7AF8 - chains C and J of the 9 polymer chains in the assembly; structure by electron microscopy, 2.75 A resolution.

[Chain C]
Name: 30S ribosomal protein S3
From: Escherichia coli
UniProt: C3SQX2 (C3SQX2_ECOLX); numbering as in UniProt (aligned over 1-233)
Sequence (233 residues; numbered 1 to 233; the number before each row is that of its first residue):
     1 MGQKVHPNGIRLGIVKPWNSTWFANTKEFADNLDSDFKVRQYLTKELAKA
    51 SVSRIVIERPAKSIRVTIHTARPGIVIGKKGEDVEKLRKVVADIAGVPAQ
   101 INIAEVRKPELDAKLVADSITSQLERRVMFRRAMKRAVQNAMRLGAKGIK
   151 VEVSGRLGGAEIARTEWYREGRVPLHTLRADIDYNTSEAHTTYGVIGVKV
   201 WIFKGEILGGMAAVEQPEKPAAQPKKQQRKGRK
Disordered / not traced: 1, 213-233

[Chain J]
Name: 30S ribosomal protein S10
From: Escherichia coli
UniProt: C3SQT7 (C3SQT7_ECOLX); numbering as in UniProt (aligned over 1-103)
Sequence (103 residues; row label = number of the first residue in the row):
     1 MQNQRIRIRLKAFDHRLIDQATAEIVETAKRTGAQVRGPIPLPTRKERFT
    51 VLISPHVNKDARDQYEIRTHLRLVDIVEPTEKTVDALMRLDLAAGVDVQI
   101 SLG
Disordered / not traced: 1-3, 103

[Chain C / chain J interface]
Residue-residue contacts - 12 pairs, chain C then chain J:
  T21(C) with G95(J), hydrogen bond (backbone-backbone)
  W22(C) with F13(J)
  F23(C) with K11(J); F13(J), hydrophobic; T69(J); G95(J); D97(J)
  A24(C) with F13(J)
  F29(C) with F13(J), hydrophobic; I67(J), hydrophobic
  E58(C) with A94(J)
  R59(C) with A94(J)
Interface residues without a listed pair, chain C (9 interface residues in all): N25, P60
Interface residues without a listed pair, chain J (8 interface residues in all): A12

[Summary]
Chain C and chain J form an interface of 9 and 8 residues respectively, with 1 hydrogen bond. The
hydrogen-bonded pair T21(C)-G95(J) is a backbone contact.
Here chain C is 30S ribosomal protein S3 and chain J is 30S ribosomal protein S10, both from Escherichia coli.
Entry 7AF8 (Bacterial 30S ribosomal subunit assembly complex state E (head domain)) was determined by electron
microscopy, deposited together with 7AF3, 7AF5, 7AFA, 7AFD, 7AFH, 7AFI and 17 further entries.
